PDB entry 7HVP | X-ray diffraction, 2.40 A resolution | chains A and B of the 3 polymer chains in the assembly

# Chain A (and B)
Name: HIV-1 protease
From: Human immunodeficiency virus 1
Notes: chain B of this document is another copy of the same molecule, construct and numbering; everything in this record applies to it too
Reference sequence: P03369 (POL_HV1A2); residues 1-99 here correspond to UniProt positions 57-155 (UniProt number = residue number + 56)
Amino-acid sequence (99 residues; each row starts with the number of its first residue):
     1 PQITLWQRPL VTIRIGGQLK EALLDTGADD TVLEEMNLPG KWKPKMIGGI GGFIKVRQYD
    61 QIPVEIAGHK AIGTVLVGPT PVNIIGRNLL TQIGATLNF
Sequence notes: conflict Ala67 (Cys123 in P03369), Ala95 (Cys151 in P03369)
Modified positions: Ala67 (alpha-aminobutyric acid; ABA); Ala95 (alpha-aminobutyric acid; ABA)

# How chain A and chain B interact
Residue-residue contacts (93; chain A residue first):
  Pro1(A) with Leu97(B); Asn98(B); Phe99(B)
  Gln2(A) with Thr96(B); Leu97(B); Asn98(B), hydrogen bond
  Ile3(A) with Thr96(B); Leu97(B), hydrogen bond (backbone-backbone); Phe99(B), hydrophobic
  Thr4(A) with Thr96(B)
  Leu5(A) with Thr26(B); Arg87(B), hydrogen bond (backbone-side chain); Leu90(B), hydrophobic; Thr91(B); Leu97(B), hydrophobic
  Trp6(A) with Arg87(B), hydrogen bond (backbone-side chain); Thr91(B)
  Gln7(A) with Arg87(B), hydrogen bond (backbone-side chain)
  Arg8(A) with Asp29(B), salt bridge; Arg87(B)
  Pro9(A) with Thr26(B); Arg87(B)
  Leu23(A) with Gly27(B)
  Leu24(A) with Thr26(B), hydrogen bond (backbone-side chain); Phe99(B), hydrophobic
  Asp25(A) with Asp25(B); Thr26(B); Gly27(B)
  Thr26(A) with Leu5(B); Pro9(B); Leu24(B), hydrogen bond (side chain-backbone); Asp25(B); Thr26(B), hydrogen bond (backbone-side chain); Leu97(B)
  Gly27(A) with Asp25(B), hydrogen bond (backbone-side chain)
  Asp29(A) with Arg8(B), salt bridge
  Gly49(A) with Ile50(B)
  Ile50(A) with Ile47(B), hydrophobic; Gly48(B); Ile50(B); Ile54(B); Thr80(B); Ile84(B), hydrophobic
  Gly51(A) with Ile50(B), hydrogen bond (backbone-backbone); Gly51(B); Gly52(B)
  Gly52(A) with Ile50(B); Gly51(B)
  Ile54(A) with Ile50(B), hydrophobic; Gly51(B)
  Ala67(A) with Phe99(B)
  His69(A) with Phe99(B), hydrogen bond (side chain-backbone)
  Thr80(A) with Ile50(B)
  Pro81(A) with Gly49(B)
  Arg87(A) with Leu5(B), hydrogen bond (side chain-backbone); Trp6(B), hydrogen bond (side chain-backbone); Gln7(B), hydrogen bond (side chain-backbone); Arg8(B); Pro9(B)
  Thr91(A) with Leu5(B); Trp6(B)
  Ile93(A) with Phe99(B)
  Gly94(A) with Asn98(B); Phe99(B)
  Ala95(A) with Leu5(B); Asn98(B); Phe99(B)
  Thr96(A) with Gln2(B); Ile3(B); Thr96(B); Leu97(B); Asn98(B), hydrogen bond (backbone-backbone)
  Leu97(A) with Pro1(B); Gln2(B); Ile3(B), hydrogen bond (backbone-backbone); Leu24(B), hydrophobic; Thr26(B); Ala95(B); Thr96(B); Leu97(B), hydrophobic
  Asn98(A) with Pro1(B); Gln2(B); Gly94(B); Ala95(B); Thr96(B), hydrogen bond (backbone-backbone); Asn98(B), hydrogen bond
  Phe99(A) with Pro1(B), hydrogen bond (backbone-backbone); Ile3(B), hydrophobic; Leu24(B), hydrophobic; Ala67(B); His69(B); Gly94(B); Ala95(B)
Interface residues without a listed pair, chain A (40 interface residues in all): Val32, Ile47, Gly48, Phe53, Ile66, Ile84, Leu90
Interface residues without a listed pair, chain B (36 interface residues in all): Thr4, Leu23, Ile93

# In short
40 residues of chain A face 36 of chain B across their interface; the contacts include 19 hydrogen bonds and 2
salt bridges. Polar contacts include Arg8(A)-Asp29(B), Gln2(A)-Asn98(B) and Leu5(A)-Arg87(B).
Chain A and chain B are both HIV-1 protease (Human immunodeficiency virus 1); the structure, X-ray
crystallographic structure of a complex between a synthetic protease of human immunodeficiency virus 1 and
..., was determined by X-ray diffraction.
